Entry 5DX9 (X-ray diffraction, 2.15 A resolution); this record covers chain A.

# Chain A
Name: trehalose-6-phosphate phosphatase
Source organism: Cryptococcus neoformans
Notes: EC 2.4.1.15
UniProt: Q059G6 (Q059G6_CRYNH); residues 1-306 here correspond to UniProt positions 682-987 (UniProt number = residue number + 681)
Amino-acid sequence (316 residues; row label = number of the first residue in the row; numbers below 1 keep their minus sign (Mse-1 is residue -1)):
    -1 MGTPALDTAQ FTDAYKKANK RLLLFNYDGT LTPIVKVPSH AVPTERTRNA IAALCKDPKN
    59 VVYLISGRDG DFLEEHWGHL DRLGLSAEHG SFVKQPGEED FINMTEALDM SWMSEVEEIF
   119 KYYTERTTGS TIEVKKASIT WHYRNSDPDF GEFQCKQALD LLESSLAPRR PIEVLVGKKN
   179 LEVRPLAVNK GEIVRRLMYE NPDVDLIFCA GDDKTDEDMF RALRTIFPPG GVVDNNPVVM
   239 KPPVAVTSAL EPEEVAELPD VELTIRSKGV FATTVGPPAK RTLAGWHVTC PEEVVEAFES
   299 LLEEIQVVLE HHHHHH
Disordered / not traced: -1, 307-314
Modified positions: Mse-1 (selenomethionine); Mse102, Mse108, Mse111, Mse196, Mse217, Mse238 (selenomethionine; parent Met)
Sequence notes: expression tag (-1 to 0, 307-314); conflict Asn24 (Asp705 in Q059G6)
Metal / ion sites: Mg2+: Asn24, Asp26, Asp210 (together with 6-O-phosphono-alpha-D-glucopyranose)
Reported in the primary citation:
  - binding site for 6-O-phosphono-alpha-D-glucopyranose: Asn24

# Overview
Asn24, Asp26 and Asp210 coordinate Mg2+. From the paper: a binding site for
6-O-phosphono-alpha-D-glucopyranose at Asn24.
Chain A is trehalose-6-phosphate phosphatase (Cryptococcus neoformans); the structure, Structure of
trehalose-6-phosphate phosphatase from Cryptococcus neoformans, was determined by X-ray diffraction (same
publication as 5DXF, 5DXI, 5DXL, 5DXN and 5DXO).
